PDB entry 8RMK | electron microscopy, 3.07 A resolution | chains I and T of the 22 polymer chains in the assembly

# Chain I
Name: Calcium homeostasis modulator protein 2
Organism: Homo sapiens
UniProtKB: Q9HA72 (CAHM2_HUMAN); residues 2-323 here = UniProt positions 2-323
Sequence (331 residues; numbered 0 to 330; the number before each row is that of its first residue; numbering starts at 0):
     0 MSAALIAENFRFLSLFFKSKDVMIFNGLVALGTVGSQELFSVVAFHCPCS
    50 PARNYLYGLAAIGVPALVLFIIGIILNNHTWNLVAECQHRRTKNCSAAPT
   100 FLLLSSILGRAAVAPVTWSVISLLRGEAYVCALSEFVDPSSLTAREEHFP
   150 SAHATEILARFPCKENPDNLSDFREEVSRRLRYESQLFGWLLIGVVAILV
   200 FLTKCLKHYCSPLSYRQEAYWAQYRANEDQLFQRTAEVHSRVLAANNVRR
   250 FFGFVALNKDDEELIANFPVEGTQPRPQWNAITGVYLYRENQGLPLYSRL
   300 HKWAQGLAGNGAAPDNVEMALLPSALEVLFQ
Unresolved in the structure: 0-38, 309-313, 330
Construct notes: initiating methionine (0); expression tag (1, 324-330)
Disulfides: Cys46-Cys130, Cys48-Cys162
Residues lining bound ligands: diundecyl phosphatidyl choline (PLC): Ser104, Ser105, Gly108, Ala111, Val112, Val115, Thr116, Leu191, Val195, Leu198, Val199, Thr202, Lys206
UniProt features mapped onto this chain:
  - region: Leu14 to Phe39 (Central pore), Glu145 to His152 (Hemichannel docking), Tyr214 to Phe251 (Intersubunit interaction)
  - site: Asn168 (Not N-glycosylated)
  - mutagenesis: Arg10 (R10A: Markedly reduces the inhibition by ruthenium red at negative membrane potentials. Does not affect Ca(2+)-dependent inactivation of the channel), Glu37 (E37R: Reduces the inhibition by ruthenium red), Ala143 to Glu146 (Prevents gap junction formation), His238 (H238A: Decreases intrasubunit interactions), Phe251 (F251A: Decreases intrasubunit interactions)

# Chain T
Name: Synthetic nanobody SbC2
Organism: synthetic construct
Notes: antibody fragment or engineered binder
Sequence (154 residues; row label = number of the first residue in the row; numbers below 1 keep their minus sign (Ser-2 is residue -2)):
    -2 SSSQVQLVESGGGSVQAGGSLRLSCAASGNIRNISYLGWFRQAPGKEREG
    48 VAALWTTQGQTYYADSVKGRFTVSLDNAKNTVYLQMNSLKPEDTALYYCA
    98 AATSGQYNPLRGYHYNEYWGQGTQVTVSAGRAGEQKLISEEDLNSAVDHH
   148 HHHH
Unresolved in the structure: -2 to 0, 126-151
Disulfides: Cys22-Cys96

# How chain I and chain T interact
Contacting residue pairs (7; chain I residue first):
  Ser95(I) - Pro106(T)
  Ala97(I) - Leu107(T)  hydrophobic
  Cys209(I) - Arg108(T)
  Arg288(I) - Tyr104(T)
  Arg288(I) - Pro106(T)  hydrogen bond (side chain-backbone)
  Arg288(I) - Leu107(T)
  Arg288(I) - Arg108(T)  hydrogen bond (side chain-backbone)
Also at the interface, not in a pair above, chain I (8 interface residues in all): Pro98, Leu101, Pro211, Gln291
Also at the interface, not in a pair above, chain T (6 interface residues in all): Arg45, Gly109

# In short
8 residues of chain I and 6 residues of chain T are in contact, with 2 hydrogen bonds. Polar pairs include
Arg288(I)-Pro106(T) and Arg288(I)-Arg108(T). Bound to chain I: diundecyl phosphatidyl choline. From UniProt: 8
mutagenesis sites on chain I.
Here chain I is Calcium homeostasis modulator protein 2 (Homo sapiens) and chain T is Synthetic nanobody SbC2
(synthetic construct). Entry 8RMK (Cryo-EM structure of human CALHM2 in complex with synthetic nanobody SbC2)
was determined by electron microscopy together with 8RML, 8RMM and 8RMN from the same study.
